7X58 - chains A and I of the 10 polymer chains in the assembly; structure by electron microscopy, 3.93 A resolution.

[Chain A]
Protein: Histone H3.1
Organism: Homo sapiens
Reference sequence: P68431 (H31_HUMAN); residues 1-135 here correspond to UniProt positions 2-136 (UniProt number = residue number + 1)
Chain sequence (139 residues; row label = number of the first residue in the row; numbers below 1 keep their minus sign (Gly-3 is residue -3)):
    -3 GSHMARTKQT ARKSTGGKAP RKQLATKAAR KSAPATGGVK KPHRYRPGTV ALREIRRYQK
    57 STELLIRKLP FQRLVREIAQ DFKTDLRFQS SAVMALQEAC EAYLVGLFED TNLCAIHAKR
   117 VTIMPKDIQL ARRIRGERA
Unresolved in the structure: -3 to 58, 135
Differences from the reference sequence: expression tag (-3 to 0)
Swiss-Prot annotation at these positions:
  - modified residue: Arg2 (Asymmetric dimethylarginine), Thr3 (Phosphothreonine), Lys4 (Allysine), Gln5 (5-glutamyl dopamine), Thr6 (Phosphothreonine), Arg8 (Citrulline), Lys9 (N6,N6,N6-trimethyllysine), Ser10 (ADP-ribosylserine), Thr11 (Phosphothreonine), Lys14 (N6-(2-hydroxyisobutyryl)lysine), Arg17 (Asymmetric dimethylarginine), Lys18 (N6-(2-hydroxyisobutyryl)lysine), Lys23 (N6-(2-hydroxyisobutyryl)lysine), Arg26 (Citrulline), Lys27 (N6,N6,N6-trimethyllysine), Ser28 (ADP-ribosylserine), Lys36 (N6,N6,N6-trimethyllysine), Lys37 (N6-methyllysine), Tyr41 (Phosphotyrosine), Lys56 (N6,N6,N6-trimethyllysine) and 8 more in UniProt
  - lipidation: Lys18 (N6-decanoyllysine)

[Chain I]
Molecule: Widom601 DNA FW
Organism: synthetic construct
Sequence (145 nucleotides; each row starts with the number of its first residue; numbers below 1 keep their minus sign (DA-70 is residue -70)):
   -70 ATCAGAATCC CGGTGCCGAG GCCGCTCAAT TGGTCGTAGA CAGCTCTAGC ACCGCTTAAA
   -10 CGCACGTACG CGCTGTCCCC CGCGTTTTAA CCGCCAAGGG GATTACTCCC TAGTCTCCAG
    50 GCACGTGTCA GATATATACA TCGAT
Unresolved in the structure: -70 to -62, 60-74

[How chain A and chain I interact]
Residue-residue contacts - 9 pairs, chain A then chain I:
  Arg63(A) - DT-14(I)  hydrogen bond to the phosphate
  Arg63(A) - DA-13(I)  salt bridge to the phosphate
  Lys64(A) - DA-13(I)  hydrogen bond to the phosphate
  Leu65(A) - DT-14(I)  phosphate contact
  Leu65(A) - DA-13(I)  hydrogen bond to the phosphate
  Pro66(A) - DT-14(I)  sugar contact
  Arg69(A) - DT-14(I)  salt bridge to the phosphate
  Arg83(A) - DG-5(I)  hydrogen bond to the sugar
  Lys115(A) - DG-32(I)  salt bridge to the phosphate
Also at the interface, not in a pair above, chain I (5 interface residues in all): DA-12

[In short]
Chain A and chain I form an interface of 7 and 5 residues respectively, with 4 hydrogen bonds and 3 salt
bridges. Polar pairs include Arg83(A)-DG-5(I), Arg63(A)-DT-14(I) and Lys64(A)-DA-13(I).
Chain A is Histone H3.1 (Homo sapiens) and chain I is Widom601 DNA FW (synthetic construct); the structure,
Cryo-EM structure of human subnucleosome (open form), was determined by electron microscopy together with 7X57
and 7YOZ from the same study.
